PDB entry 6DVB | X-ray diffraction, 3.80 A resolution | chains D and H of the 9 polymer chains in the assembly

[Chain D]
Name: DNA-directed RNA polymerase subunit beta'
Source organism: Mycobacterium tuberculosis (strain ATCC 25618 / H37Rv)
Notes: EC 2.7.7.6
UniProtKB: P9WGY7 (RPOC_MYCTU); numbering as in UniProt (aligned over 1-1316)
Chain sequence (1316 residues; row label = number of the first residue in the row):
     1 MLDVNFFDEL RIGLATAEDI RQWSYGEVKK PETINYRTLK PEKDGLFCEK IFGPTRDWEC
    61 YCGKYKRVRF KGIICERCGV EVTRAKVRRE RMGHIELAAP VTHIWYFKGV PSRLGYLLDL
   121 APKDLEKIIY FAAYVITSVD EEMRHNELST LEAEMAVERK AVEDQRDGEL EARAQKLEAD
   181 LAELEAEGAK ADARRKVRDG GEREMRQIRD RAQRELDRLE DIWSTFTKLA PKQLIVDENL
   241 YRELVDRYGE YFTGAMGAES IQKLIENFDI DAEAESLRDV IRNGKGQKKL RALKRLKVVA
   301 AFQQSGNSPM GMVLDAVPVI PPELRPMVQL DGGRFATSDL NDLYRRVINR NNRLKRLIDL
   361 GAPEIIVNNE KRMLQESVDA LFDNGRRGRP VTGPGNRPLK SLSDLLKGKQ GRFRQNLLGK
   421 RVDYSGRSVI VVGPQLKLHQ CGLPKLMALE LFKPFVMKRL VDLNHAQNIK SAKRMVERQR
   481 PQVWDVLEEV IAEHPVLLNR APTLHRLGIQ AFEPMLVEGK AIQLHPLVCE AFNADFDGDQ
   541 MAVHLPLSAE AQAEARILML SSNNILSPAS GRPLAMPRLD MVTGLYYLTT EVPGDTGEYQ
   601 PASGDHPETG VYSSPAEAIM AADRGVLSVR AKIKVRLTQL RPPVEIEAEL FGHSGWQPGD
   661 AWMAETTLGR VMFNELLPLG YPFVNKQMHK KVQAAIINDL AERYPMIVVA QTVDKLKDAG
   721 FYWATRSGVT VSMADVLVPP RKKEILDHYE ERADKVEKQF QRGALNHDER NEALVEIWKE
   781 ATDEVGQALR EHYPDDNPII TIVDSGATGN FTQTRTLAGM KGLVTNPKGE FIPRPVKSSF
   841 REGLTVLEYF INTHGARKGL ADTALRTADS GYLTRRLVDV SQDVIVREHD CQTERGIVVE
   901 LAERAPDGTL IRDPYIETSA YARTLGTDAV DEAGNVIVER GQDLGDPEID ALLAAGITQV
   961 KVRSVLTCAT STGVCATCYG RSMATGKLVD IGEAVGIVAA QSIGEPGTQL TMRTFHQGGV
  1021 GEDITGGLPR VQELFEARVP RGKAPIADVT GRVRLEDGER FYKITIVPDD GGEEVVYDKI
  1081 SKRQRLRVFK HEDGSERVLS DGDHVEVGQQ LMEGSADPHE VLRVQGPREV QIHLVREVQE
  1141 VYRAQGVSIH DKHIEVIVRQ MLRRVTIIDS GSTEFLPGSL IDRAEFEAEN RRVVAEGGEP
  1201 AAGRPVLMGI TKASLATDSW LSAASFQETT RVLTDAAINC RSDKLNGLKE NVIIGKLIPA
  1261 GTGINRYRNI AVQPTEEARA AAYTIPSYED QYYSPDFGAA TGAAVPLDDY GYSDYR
Unresolved in the structure: 1-2, 1012-1025, 1282-1316
Ion coordination: Zn2+ site 1: Cys60, Cys62, Cys75, Cys78; Zn2+ site 2: Cys891, Cys968, Cys975, Cys978
Curated features (UniProtKB/Swiss-Prot):
  - binding site (Zn(2+)): Cys60, Cys62, Cys75, Cys78, Cys891, Cys968, Cys975, Cys978
  - binding site (Mg(2+)): Asp535, Asp537, Asp539

[Chain H]
Molecule: 23-nt DNA strand
Sequence (23 nucleotides; numbered 3 to 25; the number before each row is that of its first residue):
     3 CGTGTCAGTA GTGTCACGGA TGC

[Interface between chain D and chain H]
Pairs across the interface - 15 pairs, chain D then chain H:
  Pro111(D) - DA22(H)  sugar contact
  Pro111(D) - DT23(H)  phosphate contact
  Ser112(D) - DT23(H)  hydrogen bond to the phosphate
  Tyr116(D) - DA22(H)  sugar contact
  Tyr116(D) - DT23(H)  phosphate contact
  Pro122(D) - DT23(H)  phosphate contact
  Pro122(D) - DG24(H)  phosphate contact
  Lys123(D) - DG24(H)  hydrogen bond to the phosphate
  Lys123(D) - DC25(H)  salt bridge to the phosphate
  Arg291(D) - DG24(H)  hydrogen bond to the base
  Lys294(D) - DA22(H)  salt bridge to the phosphate
  Arg389(D) - DA12(H)  hydrogen bond to the base
  Asn396(D) - DG13(H)  hydrogen bond to the phosphate
  Arg1038(D) - DC19(H)  hydrogen bond to the phosphate
  Arg1038(D) - DG20(H)  salt bridge to the phosphate
Also at the interface, not in a pair above, chain D (11 interface residues in all): Lys1212
Also at the interface, not in a pair above, chain H (9 interface residues in all): DG21

[In short]
11 residues of chain D face 9 of chain H across their interface, with 6 hydrogen bonds and 3 salt bridges.
Polar pairs include Arg291(D)-DG24(H), Arg389(D)-DA12(H) and Ser112(D)-DT23(H). From UniProt: 8 Zn2+-binding
residues and 3 Mg2+-binding residues on chain D.
Chain D is DNA-directed RNA polymerase subunit beta' (Mycobacterium tuberculosis (strain ATCC 25618 / H37Rv))
and chain H is a 23-nt DNA strand; the structure, Crystal structure of Mycobacterium tuberculosis
transcription initiation complex(ECF sigma factor L) containing 5nt RNA with 5nt ..., was determined by X-ray
diffraction together with 6DV9, 6DVC, 6DVD and 6DVE from the same study.
